Entry 6JI2 (X-ray diffraction, 3.00 A resolution); this record covers chains A and X of the 3 polymer chains in the assembly.

== Chain A ==
Molecule: Elongation factor 1-alpha
Source organism: Aeropyrum pernix K1
UniProt: Q9YAV0 (EF1A_AERPE); numbering as in UniProt (aligned over 1-437)
Chain sequence (447 residues; each row starts with the number of its first residue; numbers below 1 keep their minus sign (Gly-2 is residue -2)):
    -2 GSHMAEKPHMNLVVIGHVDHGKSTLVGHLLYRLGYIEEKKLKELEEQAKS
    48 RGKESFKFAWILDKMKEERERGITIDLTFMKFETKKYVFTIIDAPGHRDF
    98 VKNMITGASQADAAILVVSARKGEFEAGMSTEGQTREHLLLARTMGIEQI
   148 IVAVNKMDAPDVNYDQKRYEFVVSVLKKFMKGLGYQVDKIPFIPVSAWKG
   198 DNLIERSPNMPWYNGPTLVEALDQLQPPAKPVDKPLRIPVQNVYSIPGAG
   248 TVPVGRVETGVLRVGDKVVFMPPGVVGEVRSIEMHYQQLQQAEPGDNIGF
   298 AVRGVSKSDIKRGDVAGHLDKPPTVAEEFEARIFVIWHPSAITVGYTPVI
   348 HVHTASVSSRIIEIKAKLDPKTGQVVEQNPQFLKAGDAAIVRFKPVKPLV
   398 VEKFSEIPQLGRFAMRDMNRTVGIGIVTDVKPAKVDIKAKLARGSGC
Disordered / not traced: -2 to 3, 436-444
Sequence notes: expression tag (-2 to 0, 438-444)
Swiss-Prot annotation at these positions:
  - region: Gly13 to Ser20 (G1), Gly69 to Asp73 (G2), Asp90 to Gly93 (G3), Asn152 to Asp155 (G4), Ser193 to Trp195 (G5)
  - binding site (GTP): Gly13 to Ser20, Asp90 to His94, Asn152 to Asp155
  - binding site (Mg(2+)): Ser20
Bound ions: Na+: Asp16, Gly69 (together with GTP); Mg2+: Ser20, Thr71 (together with GTP)
Residues lining bound ligands: GTP (guanosine-5'-triphosphate): His14, Val15, Asp16, His17, Gly18, Lys19, Ser20, Thr21, Ser52, Phe53, Ala56, Gly69, Ile70, Thr71, Ala91, Pro92, Gly93, His94, Asn152, Lys153, Asp155, Ala156, Ser193, Ala194, Trp195

== Chain X ==
Molecule: Archaeal ribosomal stalk protein aP1
Chain sequence (17 residues; each row starts with the number of its first residue):
    95 KKEEEVDLSGLSGMFGF
Disordered / not traced: 95-102
What the authors report for this chain:
  - mutagenesis - F111DEL: unchanged binding to Elongation factor 1-alpha (chain A)

== Chain A / chain X interface ==
Contacting residue pairs (16; chain A residue first):
  Arg140(A) - Phe111(X)  hydrogen bond (side chain-backbone)
  Glu145(A) - Phe111(X)
  Gly179(A) - Leu105(X)
  Gly179(A) - Ser106(X)
  Gly179(A) - Met108(X)
  Leu180(A) - Leu105(X)  hydrophobic
  Leu180(A) - Met108(X)
  Arg329(A) - Phe109(X)
  Phe331(A) - Gly104(X)
  Phe331(A) - Phe109(X)  hydrophobic
  Phe401(A) - Phe109(X)
  Phe401(A) - Phe111(X)  hydrophobic
  Arg409(A) - Phe111(X)
  Ile421(A) - Phe109(X)  hydrophobic
  Ile423(A) - Phe109(X)  hydrophobic
  Ile423(A) - Phe111(X)  hydrophobic
Other interface residues (no listed pair), chain A (17 interface residues in all): Leu137, Thr141, Phe176, Gly181, Ile330, Pro367, Gly422
Other interface residues (no listed pair), chain X (7 interface residues in all): Gly110
Interface features reported in the paper:
  - specific contacts: Arg329(A)-Phe109(X), Phe331(A)-Phe109(X), Phe401(A)-Phe111(X), Arg409(A)-Phe111(X), Ile421(A)-Phe109(X), Ile423(A)-Phe109(X), Met108(X)-Arg140(A), Phe111(X)-Arg140(A) (hydrogen bond), Phe111(X)-Ile423(A)
  - interface residues, chain A: Arg140(A)

== Overview ==
Chain A and chain X form an interface of 17 and 7 residues respectively; the contacts include 1 hydrogen bond.
Its one hydrogen-bonded contact is Arg140(A)-Phe111(X). The paper describes contacts between Arg329(A) and
Phe109(X), Phe331(A) and Phe109(X) and Phe401(A) and Phe111(X) among others; a hydrogen bond between Phe111(X)
and Arg140(A). From the paper: F111DEL of chain X leaves binding to Elongation factor 1-alpha (chain A)
unchanged; the interface residue Arg140(A).
Here chain A is Elongation factor 1-alpha (Aeropyrum pernix K1) and chain X is Archaeal ribosomal stalk
protein aP1. Entry 6JI2 (Crystal structure of archaeal ribosomal protein aP1, aPelota, and GTP-bound aEF1A
complex) was determined by X-ray diffraction.
